PDB entry 8V7X | electron microscopy, 2.80 A resolution | chains 0 and V of the 60 polymer chains in the assembly

# Chain 0 (and V)
Name: Capsid protein
Organism: TTV-like mini virus
Notes: chain V of this document is another copy of the same molecule, construct and numbering; everything in this record applies to it too
UniProtKB: M4NKL5 (M4NKL5_9VIRU); numbering as in UniProt (aligned over 1-609)
Chain sequence (609 residues; each row starts with the number of its first residue):
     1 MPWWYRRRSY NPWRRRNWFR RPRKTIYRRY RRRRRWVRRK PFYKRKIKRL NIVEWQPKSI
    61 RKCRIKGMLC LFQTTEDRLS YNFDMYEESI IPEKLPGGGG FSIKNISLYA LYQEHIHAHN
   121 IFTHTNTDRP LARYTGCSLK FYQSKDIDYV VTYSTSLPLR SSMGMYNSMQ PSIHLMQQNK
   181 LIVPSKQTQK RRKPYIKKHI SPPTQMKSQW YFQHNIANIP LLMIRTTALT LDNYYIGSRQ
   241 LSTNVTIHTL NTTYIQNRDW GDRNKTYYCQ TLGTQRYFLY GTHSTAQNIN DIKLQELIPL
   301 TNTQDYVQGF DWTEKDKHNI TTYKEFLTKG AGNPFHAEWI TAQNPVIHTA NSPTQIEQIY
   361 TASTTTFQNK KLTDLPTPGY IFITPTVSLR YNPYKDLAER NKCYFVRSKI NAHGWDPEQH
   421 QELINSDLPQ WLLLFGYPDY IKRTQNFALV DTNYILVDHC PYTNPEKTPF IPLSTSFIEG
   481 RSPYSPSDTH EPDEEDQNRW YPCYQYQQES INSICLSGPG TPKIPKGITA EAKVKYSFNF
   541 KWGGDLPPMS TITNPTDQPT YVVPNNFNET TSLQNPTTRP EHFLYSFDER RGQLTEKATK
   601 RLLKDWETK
Unresolved in the structure: 1-47, 563-609

# Interface between chain 0 and chain V
Pairs across the interface - 61 pairs, chain 0 then chain V:
  Met68(0) - Leu175(V)  hydrophobic
  Met68(0) - Tyr234(V)
  Met68(0) - Tyr235(V)  hydrogen bond (backbone-side chain)
  Leu69(0) - Tyr235(V)  hydrogen bond (backbone-side chain)
  Cys70(0) - Tyr235(V)  hydrogen bond (backbone-side chain)
  Gln73(0) - Tyr235(V)
  Gln73(0) - Ile236(V)
  Gln73(0) - Arg239(V)
  Gln73(0) - Tyr394(V)
  Met85(0) - Tyr394(V)  hydrophobic
  Tyr86(0) - Tyr394(V)
  Glu87(0) - Asn392(V)  hydrogen bond
  Glu87(0) - Lys395(V)  salt bridge
  Ser89(0) - Lys395(V)
  Pro92(0) - Ser242(V)
  Pro92(0) - Thr243(V)  hydrogen bond (backbone-backbone)
  Pro92(0) - Asn392(V)
  Glu93(0) - Ser242(V)
  Glu93(0) - Asn244(V)  hydrogen bond
  Glu93(0) - Arg390(V)  salt bridge
  Lys94(0) - Leu241(V)
  Lys94(0) - Ser242(V)  hydrogen bond (backbone-side chain)
  Leu95(0) - Leu241(V)
  Leu95(0) - Ser242(V)
  Leu95(0) - Thr243(V)  hydrogen bond (backbone-backbone)
  Pro96(0) - Arg239(V)  hydrogen bond (backbone-side chain)
  Pro96(0) - Leu241(V)
  Pro96(0) - Ser242(V)
  Ile116(0) - Leu397(V)
  His117(0) - Tyr394(V)
  His117(0) - Asp396(V)  hydrogen bond (side chain-backbone)
  His117(0) - Leu397(V)
  His117(0) - Trp431(V)
  Ala118(0) - Ile173(V)
  Ala118(0) - Met176(V)
  Ala118(0) - Leu432(V)  hydrophobic
  His119(0) - Met176(V)
  Asn120(0) - Met176(V)
  Ile121(0) - Met176(V)
  Gln143(0) - Asp232(V)
  Lys145(0) - Asp232(V)
  Lys145(0) - Asn233(V)
  Lys186(0) - Thr188(V)  hydrogen bond (side chain-backbone)
  Lys186(0) - Asp232(V)  salt bridge
  Lys190(0) - Lys190(V)
  Pro194(0) - Gln189(V)
  Thr529(0) - Ile236(V)
  Glu531(0) - Asp232(V)
  Glu531(0) - Asn233(V)
  Glu531(0) - Tyr234(V)
  Glu531(0) - Tyr235(V)
  Glu531(0) - Ile236(V)  hydrogen bond (side chain-backbone)
  Glu531(0) - Gly237(V)
  Lys533(0) - Leu231(V)  hydrogen bond (side chain-backbone)
  Lys533(0) - Tyr234(V)
  Lys533(0) - Tyr235(V)
  Gln558(0) - Pro158(V)
  Gln558(0) - Arg160(V)
  Pro559(0) - Pro158(V)
  Tyr561(0) - Leu157(V)  hydrophobic
  Tyr561(0) - Ile219(V)  hydrophobic
Also at the interface, not in a pair above, chain 0 (33 interface residues in all): Thr123, Arg192, Lys535
Also at the interface, not in a pair above, chain V (38 interface residues in all): Ser172, Gln178, Lys180, Gln240, Pro393, Pro429, Asn464, Pro519

# Summary
33 residues of chain 0 face 38 of chain V across their interface; the contacts include 13 hydrogen bonds and 3
salt bridges. Among the polar pairs are Glu87(0)-Lys395(V), Glu93(0)-Arg390(V) and Lys186(0)-Asp232(V).
Chain 0 and chain V are both Capsid protein (TTV-like mini virus); the structure, Cryo-EM structure of
TTMV-LY1 anellovirus virus-like particle expressed in HEK293, was determined by electron microscopy together
with 8CYG from the same study.
